3WTP - chains D and J of the 10 polymer chains in the assembly; structure by X-ray diffraction, 2.67 A resolution.

== Chain D ==
Name: Histone H2B type 1-J
Source organism: Homo sapiens
UniProt: P06899 (H2B1J_HUMAN); residues 0-125 here correspond to UniProt positions 1-126 (UniProt number = residue number + 1)
Chain sequence (129 residues; each row starts with the number of its first residue; numbers below 1 keep their minus sign (Gly-3 is residue -3)):
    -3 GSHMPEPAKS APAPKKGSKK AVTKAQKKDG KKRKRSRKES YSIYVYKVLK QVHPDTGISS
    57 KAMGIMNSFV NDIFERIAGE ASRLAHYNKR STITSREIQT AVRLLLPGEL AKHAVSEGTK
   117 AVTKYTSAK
Unresolved in the structure: -3 to 29, 124-125
Sequence notes: expression tag (-3 to -1)
Swiss-Prot annotation at these positions:
  - modified residue: Pro1 (N-acetylproline), Glu2 (ADP-ribosyl glutamic acid), Lys5 (N6-(2-hydroxyisobutyryl)lysine), Ser6 (ADP-ribosylserine), Lys11 (N6-(beta-hydroxybutyryl)lysine), Lys12 (N6-(2-hydroxyisobutyryl)lysine), Ser14 (Phosphoserine), Lys15 (N6-acetyllysine), Lys16 (N6-(beta-hydroxybutyryl)lysine), Lys20 (N6-(2-hydroxyisobutyryl)lysine), Lys23 (N6-(2-hydroxyisobutyryl)lysine), Lys24 (N6-(2-hydroxyisobutyryl)lysine), Lys34 (N6-(2-hydroxyisobutyryl)lysine), Glu35 (PolyADP-ribosyl glutamic acid), Ser36 (Phosphoserine), Lys43 (N6-(2-hydroxyisobutyryl)lysine), Lys46 (N6-(2-hydroxyisobutyryl)lysine), Lys57 (N6,N6-dimethyllysine), Arg79 (Dimethylated arginine), Lys85 (N6,N6,N6-trimethyllysine) and 6 more in UniProt
  - glycosylation: Ser112 (O-linked (GlcNAc) serine)
  - cross-link (Glycyl lysine isopeptide (Lys-Gly)): Lys5 (interchain with G-Cter in SUMO2), Lys20 (interchain with G-Cter in SUMO2), Lys34 (interchain with G-Cter in ubiquitin), Lys120 (interchain with G-Cter in ubiquitin)

== Chain J ==
Molecule: 146-nt DNA strand
Sequence (146 nucleotides; numbered 147 to 292; the number before each row is that of its first residue):
   147 ATCAATATCC ACCTGCAGAT TCTACCAAAA GTGTATTTGG AAACTGCTCC ATCAAAAGGC
   207 ATGTTCAGCT GAATTCAGCT GAACATGCCT TTTGATGGAG CAGTTTCCAA ATACACTTTT
   267 GGTAGAATCT GCAGGTGGAT ATTGAT

== Chain D / chain J interface ==
Contacting residue pairs - 14 pairs, chain D then chain J:
  Arg31(D) with DA270(J), phosphate contact; DG271(J), phosphate contact
  Ser32(D) with DA270(J), sugar contact
  Arg33(D) with DG268(J), sugar contact; DT269(J), sugar contact; DA270(J), phosphate contact
  Lys34(D) with DT269(J), sugar contact; DA270(J), hydrogen bond to the phosphate
  Glu35(D) with DT269(J), phosphate contact
  Ser36(D) with DT269(J), hydrogen bond to the phosphate
  Ile39(D) with DG268(J), phosphate contact; DT269(J), phosphate contact
  Tyr40(D) with DG268(J), hydrogen bond to the phosphate
  Lys43(D) with DG268(J), salt bridge to the phosphate
Interface residues without a listed pair, chain D (10 interface residues in all): Lys30
Interface residues without a listed pair, chain J (5 interface residues in all): DC193

== Overview ==
Chain D and chain J form an interface of 10 and 5 residues respectively, with 3 hydrogen bonds and 1 salt
bridge. Polar contacts include Lys34(D)-DA270(J), Ser36(D)-DT269(J) and Tyr40(D)-DG268(J).
Here chain D is Histone H2B type 1-J (Homo sapiens) and chain J is a 146-nt DNA strand. Entry 3WTP (Crystal
Structure of the heterotypic nucleosome containing human CENP-A and H3.3) was determined by X-ray diffraction.
